PDB entry 3A51 | X-ray diffraction, 2.00 A resolution | chain A

[Chain A]
Protein: Vitamin D hydroxylase
Source organism: Pseudonocardia autotrophica
UniProtKB: C4B644 (C4B644_9PSEU); residues 1-403 here = UniProt positions 1-403
Chain sequence (411 residues; each row starts with the number of its first residue):
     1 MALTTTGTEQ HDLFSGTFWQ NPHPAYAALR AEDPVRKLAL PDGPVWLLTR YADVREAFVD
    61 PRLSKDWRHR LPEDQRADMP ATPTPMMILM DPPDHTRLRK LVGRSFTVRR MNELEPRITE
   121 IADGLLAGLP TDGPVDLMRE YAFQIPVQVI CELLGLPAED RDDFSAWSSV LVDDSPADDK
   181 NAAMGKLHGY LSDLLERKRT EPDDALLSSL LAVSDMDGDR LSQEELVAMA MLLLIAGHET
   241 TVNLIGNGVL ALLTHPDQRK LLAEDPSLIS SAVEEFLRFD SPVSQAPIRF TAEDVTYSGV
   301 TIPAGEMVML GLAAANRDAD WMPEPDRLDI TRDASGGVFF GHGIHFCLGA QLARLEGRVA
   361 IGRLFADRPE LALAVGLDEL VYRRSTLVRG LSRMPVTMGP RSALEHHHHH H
Disordered / not traced: 1, 404-411
Differences from the reference sequence: engineered mutation Arg70 (Thr in C4B644), Leu156 (Val in C4B644), Met216 (Glu in C4B644), Arg384 (Glu in C4B644); expression tag (404-411)
Ion coordination: Ca2+ site 1 near Gly128 (its only coordinating residue here); Ca2+ site 2: Asp204 (together with glycerol); Ca2+ site 3: Asp320 (shared with 1 residue of chain D); heme Fe: Cys347 (together with 25-hydroxyvitamin d3)
Residues lining bound ligands:
  - heme (HEM): Phe58, Lys65, Met87, Ile88, His95, Arg99, Phe106, Ile150, Leu232, Leu233, Ala236, Thr240, Thr241, Leu277, Pro282, Val283, Ala286, Pro287, Arg289, Leu312, Phe339, Phe340, Gly341, Ile344, His345, Phe346, Cys347, Leu348, Gly349, Leu352, Ala353, Glu356
  - 25-hydroxyvitamin d3 (VDY; 3-{2-[1-(5-hydroxy-1,5-dimethyl-hexyl)-7a-methyl-octahydro-inden-4-ylidene]-ethylidene}-4-methylene-cyclohexanol): Pro83, Thr84, Met86, Ile88, Leu89, Leu171, Val172, Lys180, Asn181, Met184, Leu232, Ile235, Ala236, Glu239, Thr240, Val283, Pro287, Leu387
UniProt features mapped onto this chain:
  - binding site (heme): Cys347

[Summary]
Ligands of chain A: heme and 25-hydroxyvitamin d3. Curated annotation (UniProt) lists heme-binding residue
Cys347.
Chain A is Vitamin D hydroxylase (Pseudonocardia autotrophica); the structure, Structure of cytochrome P450
Vdh mutant (Vdh-K1) obtained by directed evolution with bound 25-hydroxyvitamin D3, was determined by X-ray
diffraction together with 3A4Z, 3A50, 3A4G and 3A4H from the same study.
